PDB entry 4MV2 | X-ray diffraction, 1.35 A resolution | chains A and B

== Chain A (and B) ==
Protein: plu4264
From: Photorhabdus luminescens subsp. laumondii
Notes: chain B of this document is another copy of the same molecule, construct and numbering; everything in this record applies to it too
Reference sequence: Q7MZL9 (Q7MZL9_PHOLL); numbering as in UniProt (aligned over 1-122)
Sequence (128 residues; each row starts with the number of its first residue):
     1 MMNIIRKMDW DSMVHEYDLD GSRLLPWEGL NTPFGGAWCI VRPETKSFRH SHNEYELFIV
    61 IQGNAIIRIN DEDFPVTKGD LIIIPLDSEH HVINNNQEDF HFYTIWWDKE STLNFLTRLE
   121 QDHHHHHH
Unresolved in the structure: 1, 123-128 (chain B: 1, 122-128)
Differences from the reference sequence: expression tag (123-128)
Modified residues: Mse1 (selenomethionine); Mse2, Mse8, Mse13 (selenomethionine; parent Met)
Ion coordination: Ni2+: His50, His52, Glu56, His90
Reported in the primary citation:
  - Ni2+ coordination: His50, His52, Glu56, His90
  - self-association interface (contacts with another copy of this molecule): Lys109, Leu113, Leu116, Leu119

== How chain A and chain B interact ==
Contacting residue pairs (93):
  Mse2(A) - Ile83(B)  hydrophobic
  Ile4(A) - Ile69(B)  hydrophobic
  Ile4(A) - Phe74(B)  hydrophobic
  Ile4(A) - Leu81(B)
  Ile4(A) - Ile82(B)
  Ile4(A) - Ile83(B)  hydrogen bond (backbone-backbone)
  Ile4(A) - Pro85(B)  hydrophobic
  Ile5(A) - Phe74(B)  hydrophobic
  Ile5(A) - Pro75(B)
  Ile5(A) - Val76(B)  hydrophobic
  Ile5(A) - Leu81(B)
  Ile5(A) - Ile82(B)  hydrophobic
  Arg6(A) - Asp80(B)
  Arg6(A) - Leu81(B)  hydrogen bond (backbone-backbone)
  Lys7(A) - Pro75(B)  hydrogen bond (side chain-backbone)
  Lys7(A) - Asp80(B)  salt bridge
  Mse8(A) - Gly79(B)
  Mse8(A) - Asp80(B)  hydrogen bond (backbone-side chain)
  Trp10(A) - Lys78(B)
  Trp10(A) - Gly79(B)
  Leu24(A) - Leu81(B)  hydrophobic
  Trp27(A) - Leu81(B)
  Trp27(A) - Ile83(B)  hydrophobic
  Leu30(A) - Ile83(B)  hydrophobic
  Asn31(A) - Trp107(B)  hydrogen bond (backbone-side chain)
  Thr32(A) - Trp107(B)
  Pro33(A) - Trp107(B)
  Pro33(A) - Thr112(B)
  Phe34(A) - Phe34(B)  hydrophobic
  Phe34(A) - Leu57(B)  hydrophobic
  Phe34(A) - Ile105(B)  hydrophobic
  Phe34(A) - Trp107(B)  hydrophobic
  Trp38(A) - Ile59(B)  hydrophobic
  Trp38(A) - Val60(B)
  Trp38(A) - Lys78(B)
  Trp38(A) - Gly79(B)
  Tyr55(A) - Leu119(B)
  Leu57(A) - Leu24(B)  hydrophobic
  Ile59(A) - Trp38(B)  hydrophobic
  Ile59(A) - Tyr103(B)  hydrophobic
  Val60(A) - Trp38(B)
  Gln62(A) - Lys78(B)  hydrogen bond
  Ile69(A) - Ile4(B)  hydrophobic
  Phe74(A) - Ile4(B)  hydrophobic
  Phe74(A) - Ile5(B)  hydrophobic
  Pro75(A) - Ile5(B)
  Pro75(A) - Lys7(B)
  Val76(A) - Ile5(B)  hydrophobic
  Lys78(A) - Trp10(B)
  Lys78(A) - Gln62(B)  hydrogen bond
  Lys78(A) - His101(B)
  Gly79(A) - Mse8(B)
  Gly79(A) - Trp38(B)
  Asp80(A) - Arg6(B)
  Asp80(A) - Lys7(B)  salt bridge
  Asp80(A) - Mse8(B)  hydrogen bond (side chain-backbone)
  Leu81(A) - Ile4(B)
  Leu81(A) - Ile5(B)
  Leu81(A) - Arg6(B)  hydrogen bond (backbone-backbone)
  Leu81(A) - Leu24(B)  hydrophobic
  Leu81(A) - Trp27(B)
  Leu81(A) - Tyr103(B)
  Ile82(A) - Ile4(B)
  Ile82(A) - Ile5(B)  hydrophobic
  Ile83(A) - Mse2(B)  hydrophobic
  Ile83(A) - Asn3(B)
  Ile83(A) - Ile4(B)  hydrogen bond (backbone-backbone)
  Ile83(A) - Trp27(B)
  Ile83(A) - Leu30(B)  hydrophobic
  Pro85(A) - Ile4(B)
  Tyr103(A) - Ile59(B)  hydrophobic
  Tyr103(A) - Leu81(B)
  Ile105(A) - Phe34(B)  hydrophobic
  Ile105(A) - Ile105(B)  hydrophobic
  Trp107(A) - Asn31(B)  hydrogen bond (side chain-backbone)
  Trp107(A) - Thr32(B)
  Trp107(A) - Pro33(B)
  Trp107(A) - Phe34(B)  hydrophobic
  Trp107(A) - Phe115(B)
  Lys109(A) - Leu119(B)
  Thr112(A) - Pro33(B)
  Thr112(A) - Thr112(B)
  Thr112(A) - Phe115(B)
  Thr112(A) - Leu116(B)
  Leu113(A) - Leu116(B)  hydrophobic
  Phe115(A) - Tyr55(B)  hydrophobic
  Phe115(A) - Trp107(B)
  Phe115(A) - Thr112(B)
  Leu116(A) - Thr112(B)
  Leu116(A) - Leu113(B)  hydrophobic
  Leu116(A) - Leu116(B)  hydrophobic
  Leu119(A) - Tyr55(B)
  Leu119(A) - Lys109(B)
Other interface residues (no listed pair), chain A (46 interface residues in all): Asn3, Ile61, Glu72, Thr77, His101, Asp108
Other interface residues (no listed pair), chain B (45 interface residues in all): Ile61, Thr77, Asp108

== Overview ==
Chain A and chain B form an interface of 46 and 45 residues respectively, with 11 hydrogen bonds and 2 salt
bridges. Polar contacts include Lys7(A)-Asp80(B), Lys7(A)-Pro75(B) and Mse8(A)-Asp80(B). The paper reports
Ni2+ coordination by His50(A), His52(A) and Glu56(A) among others; a self-association interface involving
Lys109(A), Leu113(A) and Leu116(A) among others.
Both chains are plu4264 (Photorhabdus luminescens subsp. laumondii). Entry 4MV2 (Crystal structure of plu4264
protein from Photorhabdus luminescens) was determined by X-ray diffraction, deposited together with 4Q29.
